8RJ5 - chains A and D of the 5 polymer chains in the assembly; structure by X-ray diffraction, 3.02 A resolution.

== Chain A ==
Protein: MHC class I antigen
From: Homo sapiens
Chain sequence (277 residues; numbered 0 to 276; the number before each row is that of its first residue; numbering starts at 0):
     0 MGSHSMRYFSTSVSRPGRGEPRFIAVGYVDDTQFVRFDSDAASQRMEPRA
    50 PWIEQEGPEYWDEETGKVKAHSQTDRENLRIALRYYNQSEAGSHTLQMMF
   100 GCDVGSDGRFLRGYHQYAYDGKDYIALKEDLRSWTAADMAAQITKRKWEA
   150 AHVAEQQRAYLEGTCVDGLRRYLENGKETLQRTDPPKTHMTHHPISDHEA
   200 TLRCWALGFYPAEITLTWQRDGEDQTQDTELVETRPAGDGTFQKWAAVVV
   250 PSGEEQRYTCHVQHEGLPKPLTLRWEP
Not modelled in the structure: 0
Cystine bridges: Cys101-Cys164, Cys203-Cys259

== Chain D ==
Protein: P1-15 T-cell Receptor Alpha Chain
From: Homo sapiens
Chain sequence (204 residues; each row starts with the number of its first residue; numbering starts at 0):
     0 MRKEVEQDPGPFNVPEGATVAFNCTYSNSASQSFFWYRQDCRKEPKLLMS
    50 VYSSGNEDGRFTAQLNRASQYISLLIRDSKLSDSATYLCVVNMLRNSGYA
   100 LNFGKGTSLLVTPHIQNPDPAVYQLRDSKSSDKSVCLFTDFDSQTNVSQS
   150 KDSDVYITDKCVLDMRSMDFKSNSAVAWSNKSDFACANAFNNSIIPEDTF
   200 FPSP
Cystine bridges: Cys23-Cys88, Cys135-Cys185

== Interface between chain A and chain D ==
Contacting residue pairs - 15 pairs, chain A then chain D:
  Glu62(A) - Leu93(D)
  Gly65(A) - Leu93(D)
  Gly65(A) - Asn95(D)
  Gly65(A) - Ser96(D)
  Lys66(A) - Leu93(D)
  Lys66(A) - Tyr98(D)
  Lys68(A) - Ser96(D)
  Ala69(A) - Tyr98(D)  hydrophobic
  Ala150(A) - Tyr51(D)
  His151(A) - Tyr51(D)
  Glu154(A) - Tyr51(D)
  Glu154(A) - Ser52(D)
  Glu154(A) - Ser53(D)  hydrogen bond
  Gln155(A) - Gln31(D)
  Ala158(A) - Arg66(D)
Also at the interface, not in a pair above, chain A (11 interface residues in all): Ala149
Also at the interface, not in a pair above, chain D (12 interface residues in all): Ala29, Ser32, Gly97

== Overview ==
The interface between chain A and chain D involves 11 residues on one side and 12 on the other; the contacts
include 1 hydrogen bond. Its one hydrogen-bonded contact is Glu154(A)-Ser53(D).
Here chain A is MHC class I antigen and chain D is P1-15 T-cell Receptor Alpha Chain, both from Homo sapiens.
Entry 8RJ5 (P1-15 T-cell Receptor bound to HLA A*2402-NF9 pMHC complex) was determined by X-ray diffraction.
